Entry 7VO0 (electron microscopy, 3.40 A resolution); this record covers chains A and N of the 8 polymer chains in the assembly.

[Chain A]
Molecule: Dna_nt
Sequence (84 nucleotides; each row starts with the number of its first residue):
     1 CAAGGCACATGACAACGGTGTTCAGTGCCGCGTTGCCCGATACCCCCTAC
    51 CCGTAGTTGACTGGCATCCGGGCGCCGGGTCGCC
Not modelled in the structure: 44-84

[Chain N]
Name: Putative metal uptake regulation protein
Source organism: Streptomyces coelicolor (strain ATCC BAA-471 / A3(2) / M145)
Reference sequence: Q9L2H5 (Q9L2H5_STRCO); residue numbers follow UniProt; this construct covers 1-139
Sequence (159 residues; row label = number of the first residue in the row; numbers below 1 keep their minus sign (Met-19 is residue -19)):
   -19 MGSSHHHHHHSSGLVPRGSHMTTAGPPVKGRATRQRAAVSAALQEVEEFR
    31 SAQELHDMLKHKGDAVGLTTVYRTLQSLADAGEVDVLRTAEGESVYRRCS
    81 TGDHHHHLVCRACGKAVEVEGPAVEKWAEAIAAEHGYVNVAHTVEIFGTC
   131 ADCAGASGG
Not modelled in the structure: -19 to 5, 137-139
Differences from the reference sequence: initiating methionine (-19); expression tag (-18 to 0)
Metal / ion sites: Zn2+ site 1: Asp65, Cys79, His85, His87; Zn2+ site 2: His84, His86, Glu105, His122; Zn2+ site 3: Cys90, Cys93, Cys130, Cys133
From the paper describing this entry:
  - mutagenesis - R11A, D37A/H41A, R53A: decreased binding to Dna_nt (chain A)
  - binding site for Dna_nt (chain A): Arg11, Gln33, Leu48, Thr49, Thr50, Tyr52, Arg53
  - binding site for Dna_t: Arg53

[Chain A / chain N interface]
Contacting residue pairs - 16 pairs, chain A then chain N:
  DA7(A) - Arg11(N)  hydrogen bond to the base
  DC8(A) - Arg11(N)  hydrogen bond to the sugar
  DA9(A) - Gly10(N)  phosphate contact
  DA9(A) - Arg11(N)  sugar contact
  DA9(A) - Arg16(N)  salt bridge to the phosphate
  DT10(A) - Thr13(N)  phosphate contact
  DT10(A) - Gln15(N)  phosphate contact
  DT10(A) - Arg16(N)  salt bridge to the phosphate
  DT10(A) - Thr50(N)  sugar contact
  DT10(A) - Arg53(N)  base contact
  DG11(A) - Gln15(N)  phosphate contact
  DG11(A) - Val46(N)  phosphate contact
  DG11(A) - Gly47(N)  hydrogen bond to the phosphate
  DG11(A) - Thr49(N)  base contact
  DG11(A) - Thr50(N)  hydrogen bond to the phosphate
  DG11(A) - Arg53(N)  hydrogen bond to the base
Interface residues without a listed pair, chain A (7 interface residues in all): DA12, DC13
Interface residues without a listed pair, chain N (11 interface residues in all): Ala45

[Summary]
7 residues of chain A face 11 of chain N across their interface; the contacts include 5 hydrogen bonds and 2
salt bridges. Polar contacts include DA7(A)-Arg11(N), DG11(A)-Arg53(N) and DC8(A)-Arg11(N). From the paper: a
binding site for Dna_nt (chain A) at Arg11(N), Gln33(N) and Leu48(N) among others; R11A, D37A/H41A and R53A of
chain N reduce binding to Dna_nt (chain A).
Here chain A is Dna_nt and chain N is Putative metal uptake regulation protein (Streptomyces coelicolor
(strain ATCC BAA-471 / A3(2) / M145)). Entry 7VO0 (Streptomyces coelicolor zinc uptake regulator complexed
with zinc and DNA (trimer of dimers)) was determined by electron microscopy together with 7VO9, 7VPD, 7VPZ,
7X74, 7X75 and 7X76 from the same study.
